PDB entry 7W5Y | electron microscopy, 4.20 A resolution (low resolution: residue-level contacts below are approximate; hydrogen-bond / salt-bridge calls are withheld) | chains F and 2 of the 9 polymer chains in the assembly

[Chain F]
Name: RNA polymerase sigma factor RpoD
Organism: Escherichia coli K-12
UniProtKB: P00579 (RPOD_ECOLI); numbering as in UniProt (aligned over 1-613)
Amino-acid sequence (613 residues; each row starts with the number of its first residue):
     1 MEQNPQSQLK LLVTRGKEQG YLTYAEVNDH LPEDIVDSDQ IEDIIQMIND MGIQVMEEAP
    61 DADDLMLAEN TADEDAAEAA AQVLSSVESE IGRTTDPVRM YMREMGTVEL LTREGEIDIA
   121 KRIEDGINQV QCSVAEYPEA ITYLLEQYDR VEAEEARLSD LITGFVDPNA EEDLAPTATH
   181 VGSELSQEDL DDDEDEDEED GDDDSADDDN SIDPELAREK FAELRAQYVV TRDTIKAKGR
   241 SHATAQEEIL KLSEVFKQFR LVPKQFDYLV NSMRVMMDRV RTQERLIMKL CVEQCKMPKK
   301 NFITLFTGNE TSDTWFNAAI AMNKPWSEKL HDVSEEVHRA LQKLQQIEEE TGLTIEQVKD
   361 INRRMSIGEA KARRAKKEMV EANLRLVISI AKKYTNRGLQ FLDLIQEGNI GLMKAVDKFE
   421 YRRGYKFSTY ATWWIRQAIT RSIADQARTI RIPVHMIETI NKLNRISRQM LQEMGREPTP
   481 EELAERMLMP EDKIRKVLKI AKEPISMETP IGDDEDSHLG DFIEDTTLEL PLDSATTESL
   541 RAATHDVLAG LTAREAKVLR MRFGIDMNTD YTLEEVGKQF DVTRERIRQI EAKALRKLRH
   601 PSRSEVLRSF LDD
Not modelled in the structure: 1-78, 172-209, 505
Swiss-Prot annotation at these positions:
  - DNA-binding region: Leu573 to Ala592 (H-T-H motif)
  - region: Arg584 to Arg599 (Interaction with anti-sigma factors)
  - motif: Asp403 to Gln406 (Interaction with polymerase core subunit RpoC)
  - site: Arg562 (Interaction with anti-sigma factors)
  - mutagenesis: Ala553 (A553D: Disrupts the interaction with Escherichia phage lambda antitermination protein Q), Arg596 (R596D/E: 2-fold reduction in activation of class II Crp-dependent promoters)

[Chain 2]
Molecule: fpr promoter DNA reverse strand
Sequence (86 nucleotides; numbered 2 to 87; the number before each row is that of its first residue):
     2 TGCATCCGTG AGTCGAGGGT AATAAGTTCT CCGAACAAAA AAATTCCAGT CCCGAAGGAC
    62 TGGAAGGCTC AATCGATCAA ATCAAT
Not modelled in the structure: 85-87

[How chain F and chain 2 interact]
Pairs across the interface (29):
  Asp160(F) - DC32(2)
  Asn396(F) - DT24(2)
  Asn396(F) - DA25(2)
  Gln437(F) - DA26(2)
  Ile443(F) - DA25(2)
  Glu458(F) - DG27(2)
  Asn461(F) - DT24(2)
  Asn461(F) - DA25(2)
  Lys462(F) - DG27(2)
  Asn464(F) - DT24(2)
  Arg468(F) - DA25(2)
  Glu503(F) - DA22(2)
  Pro510(F) - DG20(2)
  Ile511(F) - DG18(2)
  Ile511(F) - DG19(2)
  Ile511(F) - DG20(2)
  Gly512(F) - DG18(2)
  Asp513(F) - DG18(2)
  Asp516(F) - DG16(2)
  Arg562(F) - DT45(2)
  Thr572(F) - DA44(2)
  Thr572(F) - DT45(2)
  Leu573(F) - DT45(2)
  Glu574(F) - DA44(2)
  Glu574(F) - DT45(2)
  Glu585(F) - DC47(2)
  Glu585(F) - DC48(2)
  Arg588(F) - DT46(2)
  Arg588(F) - DC47(2)
Also at the interface, not in a pair above, chain F (24 interface residues in all): Lys502, Phe522, Tyr571
Also at the interface, not in a pair above, chain 2 (19 interface residues in all): DA17, DT21, DT28, DA49

[Summary]
24 residues of chain F face 19 of chain 2 across their interface. Curated annotation (UniProt) lists 2
mutagenesis sites on chain F.
Chain F is RNA polymerase sigma factor RpoD (Escherichia coli K-12) and chain 2 is fpr promoter DNA reverse
strand; the structure, Cryo-EM structure of SoxS-dependent transcription activation complex with fpr promoter
DNA, was determined by electron microscopy, deposited together with 7W5W and 7W5X.
